PDB entry 6HL9 | X-ray diffraction, 2.30 A resolution | chain A

[Chain A]
Molecule: Glutarate 2-hydroxylase
From: Escherichia coli (strain K12)
Notes: EC 1.14.11.64
Reference sequence: P76621 (GLAH_ECOLI); residues 1-325 here = UniProt positions 1-325
Sequence (353 residues; each row starts with the number of its first residue; numbers below 1 keep their minus sign (Met-19 is residue -19)):
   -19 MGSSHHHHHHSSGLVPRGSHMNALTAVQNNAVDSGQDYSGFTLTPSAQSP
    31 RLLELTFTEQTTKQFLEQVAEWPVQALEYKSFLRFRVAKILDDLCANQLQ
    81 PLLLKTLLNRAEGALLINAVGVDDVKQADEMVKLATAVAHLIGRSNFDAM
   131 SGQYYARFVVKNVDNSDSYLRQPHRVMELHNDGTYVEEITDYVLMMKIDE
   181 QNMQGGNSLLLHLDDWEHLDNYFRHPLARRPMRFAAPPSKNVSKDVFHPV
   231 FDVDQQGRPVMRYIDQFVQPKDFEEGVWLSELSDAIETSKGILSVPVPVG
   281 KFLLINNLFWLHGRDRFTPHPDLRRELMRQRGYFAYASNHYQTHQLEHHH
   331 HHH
Unresolved in the structure: -19 to 15, 143-148, 219-222, 325-333
Differences from the reference sequence: initiating methionine (-19); expression tag (-18 to 0, 326-333)
Ion coordination: Fe2+: His160, Asp162, His292 (together with succinic acid)
Residues lining bound ligands: succinic acid (SIN): Phe138, Tyr149, Met157, His160, Met175, Ser188, His292, Arg294, Arg305, Leu307
UniProt features mapped onto this chain:
  - binding site (Fe cation): His160, Asp162, His292
Reported in the primary citation:
  - binding site for succinic acid: Arg309
  - Fe2+ coordination: His160, Asp162, His292

[In short]
Bound to chain A: succinic acid. His160, Asp162 and His292 coordinate Fe2+. Curated annotation (UniProt) lists
3 Fe cation-binding residues. From the paper: a binding site for succinic acid at Arg309; Fe2+ coordination by
His160, Asp162 and His292.
Chain A is Glutarate 2-hydroxylase (Escherichia coli (strain K12)); the structure, Crystal Structure of the
CsiD Glutarate Hydroxylase in complex with Succinate, was determined by X-ray diffraction (same publication as
6GPN, 6GPE and 6HL8).
